Entry 4HUH (X-ray diffraction, 3.20 A resolution); this record covers chains C and D of the 6 polymer chains in the assembly.

== Chain C (and D) ==
Name: Tail connector protein Gp15
Source organism: Enterobacteria phage T4
Notes: chain D of this document is another copy of the same molecule, construct and numbering; everything in this record applies to it too
UniProtKB: P11112 (VG15_BPT4); numbering as in UniProt (aligned over 1-261)
Chain sequence (261 residues; row label = number of the first residue in the row):
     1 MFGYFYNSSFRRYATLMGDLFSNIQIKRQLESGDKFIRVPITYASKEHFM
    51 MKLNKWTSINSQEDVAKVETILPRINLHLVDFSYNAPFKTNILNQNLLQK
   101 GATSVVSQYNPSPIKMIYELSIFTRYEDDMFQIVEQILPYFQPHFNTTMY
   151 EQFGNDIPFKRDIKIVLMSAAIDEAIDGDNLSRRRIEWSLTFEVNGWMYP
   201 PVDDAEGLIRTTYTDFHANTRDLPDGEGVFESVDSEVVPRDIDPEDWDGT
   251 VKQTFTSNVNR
Not modelled in the structure: 1-2, 60-68, 88-104, 179-182, 235-261 (chain D: 1-2, 59-67, 88-104, 179-182, 235-261)

== Interface between chain C and chain D ==
Contacting residue pairs - 44 pairs, chain C then chain D:
  Lys-27(C) / Asp-203(D)  salt bridge
  Lys-27(C) / Ala-205(D)
  Gln-29(C) / Gly-3(D)  hydrogen bond (side chain-backbone)
  Gln-29(C) / Tyr-4(D)
  Gln-29(C) / Asp-204(D)
  Phe-36(C) / Asp-203(D)
  Glu-127(C) / Tyr-43(D)
  Glu-127(C) / His-78(D)  salt bridge
  Asp-128(C) / Tyr-4(D)
  Asp-128(C) / Phe-5(D)  hydrogen bond (side chain-backbone)
  Phe-131(C) / Ser-8(D)
  Phe-131(C) / Phe-10(D)  hydrophobic
  Phe-131(C) / Tyr-43(D)
  Gln-132(C) / Phe-5(D)
  Val-134(C) / Phe-10(D)  hydrophobic
  Glu-135(C) / Phe-5(D)
  Glu-135(C) / Ser-8(D)  hydrogen bond
  Glu-135(C) / Ser-9(D)  hydrogen bond (side chain-backbone)
  Glu-135(C) / Phe-10(D)  hydrogen bond (side chain-backbone)
  Glu-135(C) / Met-198(D)
  Glu-135(C) / Pro-200(D)
  Glu-135(C) / Pro-201(D)
  Gln-136(C) / Pro-201(D)
  Leu-138(C) / Phe-82(D)  hydrophobic
  Leu-138(C) / Ile-114(D)  hydrophobic
  Pro-139(C) / Ser-107(D)
  Pro-139(C) / Ser-112(D)
  Pro-139(C) / Tyr-199(D)  hydrophobic
  Pro-139(C) / Pro-200(D)  hydrophobic
  Tyr-140(C) / Pro-200(D)
  Phe-141(C) / Tyr-84(D)
  Gln-142(C) / Tyr-84(D)  hydrogen bond (backbone-side chain)
  Gln-142(C) / Ser-107(D)
  Gln-142(C) / Ser-112(D)  hydrogen bond
  Gln-142(C) / Pro-113(D)
  Pro-143(C) / Tyr-84(D)
  Ala-170(C) / Asp-81(D)
  Ala-170(C) / Phe-82(D)  hydrophobic
  Ile-172(C) / Val-80(D)
  Ile-172(C) / Phe-82(D)  hydrophobic
  Glu-174(C) / Ser-45(D)
  Ile-176(C) / Met-51(D)  hydrophobic
  Trp-188(C) / Leu-79(D)  hydrophobic
  Trp-188(C) / Phe-82(D)  hydrophobic
Interface residues without a listed pair, chain C (22 interface residues in all): Leu-190
Interface residues without a listed pair, chain D (29 interface residues in all): Asn-7, Arg-11, His-48

== Overview ==
The interface between chain C and chain D involves 22 residues on one side and 29 on the other; the contacts
include 7 hydrogen bonds and 2 salt bridges. Among the polar pairs are Lys-27(C)/Asp-203(D),
Glu-127(C)/His-78(D) and Gln-29(C)/Gly-3(D).
Chain C and chain D are both Tail connector protein Gp15 (Enterobacteria phage T4); the structure, Structure
of the bacteriophage T4 tail terminator protein, gp15 (C-terminal truncation mutant 1-261), was determined by
X-ray diffraction (same publication as 3J2M, 3J2N, 3J2O and 4HUD).
